Entry 7VRF (X-ray diffraction, 1.70 A resolution); this record covers chains B and D of the 4 polymer chains in the assembly.

# Chain B
Name: Oxpecker
Source organism: Drosophila melanogaster
UniProtKB: A1ZAW9 (A1ZAW9_DROME); numbering as in UniProt (aligned over 14-84)
Amino-acid sequence (71 residues; each row starts with the number of its first residue):
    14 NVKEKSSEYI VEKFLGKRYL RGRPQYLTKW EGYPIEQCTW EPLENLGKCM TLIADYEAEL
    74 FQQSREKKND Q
Unresolved in the structure: 14-18, 79-84

# Chain D
Name: H3K9me3
UniProtKB: P02299 (H3_DROME); residues 4-14 here correspond to UniProt positions 5-15 (UniProt number = residue number + 1)
Amino-acid sequence (11 residues; numbered 4 to 14; the number before each row is that of its first residue):
     4 KQTARKSTGG K
Unresolved in the structure: 12-14
Modified positions: Lys-9 (N-trimethyllysine; M3L)

# Chain B / chain D interface
Residue-residue contacts (33; chain B residue first):
  Ser-20(B) / Arg-8(D)
  Ser-20(B) / Lys-9(D)  hydrogen bond (backbone-backbone)
  Glu-21(B) / Ala-7(D)
  Tyr-22(B) / Thr-6(D)
  Tyr-22(B) / Ala-7(D)  hydrogen bond (backbone-backbone)
  Tyr-22(B) / Lys-9(D)
  Ile-23(B) / Lys-4(D)
  Ile-23(B) / Gln-5(D)
  Ile-23(B) / Thr-6(D)
  Val-24(B) / Gln-5(D)  hydrogen bond (backbone-backbone)
  Val-24(B) / Ala-7(D)  hydrophobic
  Trp-43(B) / Ala-7(D)
  Trp-43(B) / Arg-8(D)
  Trp-43(B) / Lys-9(D)
  Glu-44(B) / Lys-4(D)  salt bridge
  Tyr-46(B) / Lys-9(D)
  Gln-50(B) / Lys-9(D)
  Thr-52(B) / Lys-9(D)
  Thr-52(B) / Ser-10(D)
  Trp-53(B) / Ser-10(D)
  Glu-54(B) / Arg-8(D)
  Glu-54(B) / Lys-9(D)
  Glu-54(B) / Ser-10(D)  hydrogen bond
  Asn-58(B) / Ala-7(D)
  Asn-58(B) / Arg-8(D)  hydrogen bond
  Leu-59(B) / Ala-7(D)  hydrophobic
  Lys-61(B) / Gln-5(D)
  Lys-61(B) / Thr-6(D)
  Cys-62(B) / Gln-5(D)
  Cys-62(B) / Thr-6(D)
  Met-63(B) / Gln-5(D)
  Thr-64(B) / Gln-5(D)  hydrogen bond
  Leu-65(B) / Gln-5(D)  hydrogen bond (backbone-side chain)
Also at the interface, not in a pair above, chain B (21 interface residues in all): Pro-55, Glu-57

# In short
The interface between chain B and chain D involves 21 residues on one side and 7 on the other; the contacts
include 7 hydrogen bonds and 1 salt bridge. Among the polar pairs are Glu-44(B)/Lys-4(D), Glu-54(B)/Ser-10(D)
and Asn-58(B)/Arg-8(D).
Here chain B is Oxpecker (Drosophila melanogaster) and chain D is H3K9me3. Entry 7VRF (Crystal structure of
Oxpecker chromodomain in complex with H3K9me3) was determined by X-ray diffraction.
